PDB entry 5OAM | electron microscopy, 5.50 A resolution (low resolution: residue-level contacts below are approximate; hydrogen-bond / salt-bridge calls are withheld) | chains A and B of the 3 polymer chains in the assembly

[Chain A]
Molecule: Tubulin alpha chain
Source organism: Bos taurus
UniProtKB: F2Z4C1 (F2Z4C1_BOVIN); residue numbers follow UniProt; this construct covers 1-451
Amino-acid sequence (451 residues; each row starts with the number of its first residue):
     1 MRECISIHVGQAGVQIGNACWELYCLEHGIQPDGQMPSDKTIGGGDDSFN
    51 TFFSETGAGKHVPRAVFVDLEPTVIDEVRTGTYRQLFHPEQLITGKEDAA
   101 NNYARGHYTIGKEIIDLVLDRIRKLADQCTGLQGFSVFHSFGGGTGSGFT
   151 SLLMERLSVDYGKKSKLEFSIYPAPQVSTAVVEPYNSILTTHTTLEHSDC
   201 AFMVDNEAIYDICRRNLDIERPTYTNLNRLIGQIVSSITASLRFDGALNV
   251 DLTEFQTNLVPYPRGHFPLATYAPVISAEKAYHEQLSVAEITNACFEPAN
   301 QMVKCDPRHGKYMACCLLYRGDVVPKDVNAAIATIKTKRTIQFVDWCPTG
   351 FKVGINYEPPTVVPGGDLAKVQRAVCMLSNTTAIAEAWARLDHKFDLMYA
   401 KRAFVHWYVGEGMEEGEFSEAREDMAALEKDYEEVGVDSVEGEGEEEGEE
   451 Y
Unresolved in the structure: 1, 35-60, 440-451
Construct notes: conflict S136 (Leu in F2Z4C1), G265 (Ile in F2Z4C1), E358 (Gln in F2Z4C1)
Small-molecule neighbours:
  - GTP (guanosine-5'-triphosphate): G10, Q11, A12, Q15, I16, A99, A100, N101, S140, G142, G143, G144, T145, G146
  - Zn2+ (ZN): Y282, H283, E284, Q285

[Chain B]
Molecule: Tubulin beta chain
Source organism: Sus scrofa
UniProtKB: P02554 (TBB_PIG); the author numbering skips numbers that UniProt does not, so the offset changes along the chain: 1-44 = UniProt 1-44; 47-360 = UniProt 45-358; 369-455 = UniProt 359-445
Amino-acid sequence (445 residues; numbered 1 to 455; 10 numbers in that range are skipped by the numbering (no residue carries them; nothing is unmodelled there); the number before each row is that of its first residue):
     1 MREIVHIQAGQCGNQIGAKFWEVISDEHGIDPTGSYHGDSDLQL
    47 ERINVYYNEAAGNKYVPRAILVDLEPGTMDSVRSGPFGQIFRPDNFVFGQ
    97 SGAGNNWAKGHYTEGAELVDSVLDVVRKESESCDCLQGFQLTHSLGGGTG
   147 SGMGTLLISKIREEYPDRIMNTFSVVPSPKVSDTVVEPYNATLSVHQLVE
   197 NTDETYCIDNEALYDICFRTLKLTTPTYGDLNHLVSATMSGVTTCLRFPG
   247 QLNADLRKLAVNMVPFPRLHFFMPGFAPLTSRGSQQYRALTVPELTQQMF
   297 DAKNMMAACDPRHGRYLTVAAVFRGRMSMKEVDEQMLNVQNKNSSYFVEW
   347 IPNNVKTAVCDIPP
   369 RGLKMSATFIGNSTAIQELFKRISEQFTAMFRRKAFLHWYTGEGMDEMEF
   419 TEAESNMNDLVSEYQQYQDATADEQGEFEEEGEEDEA
Unresolved in the structure: 1, 438-455
Small-molecule neighbours:
  - GDP (guanosine-5'-diphosphate): G10, Q11, C12, A99, G142, G143, G144, T145, G146
  - taxol (TA1): E22, V23, D226, H229, L230, A233, S236, G237, P274, L275, T276, S277, R278, P360, R369, G370, L371
Swiss-Prot annotation at these positions:
  - motif: M1 to I4 (MREI motif)
  - binding site (GTP): Q11, E71, S140, G144, T145, G146, N206, N228
  - binding site (Mg(2+)): E71
  - modified residue: S40 (Phosphoserine), K60 (N6-acetyllysine), S174 (Phosphoserine), T287 (Phosphothreonine), T292 (Phosphothreonine), R320 (Omega-N-methylarginine), E448 (5-glutamyl polyglutamate)
  - cross-link (Glycyl lysine isopeptide (Lys-Gly)): K60 (interchain with G-Cter in ubiquitin), K326 (interchain with G-Cter in ubiquitin)

[Chain A / chain B interface]
Contacting residue pairs - 7 pairs, chain A then chain B:
  T179(A) with V351(B); K352(B)
  V181(A) with N349(B)
  P222(A) with M325(B)
  L397(A) with W346(B)
  M398(A) with W346(B)
  A403(A) with P261(B)
Other interface residues (no listed pair), chain A (7 interface residues in all): F404
Other interface residues (no listed pair), chain B (9 interface residues in all): S324, K326, T353

[Summary]
7 residues of chain A and 9 residues of chain B are in contact. Ligands of chain A: Zn2+ and GTP. Chain B
binds GDP and taxol. Curated annotation (UniProt) lists 8 GTP-binding residues and Mg2+-binding residue E71(B)
on chain B.
Chain A is Tubulin alpha chain (Bos taurus) and chain B is Tubulin beta chain (Sus scrofa); the structure,
Molecular basis of human kinesin-8 function and inhibition, was determined by electron microscopy together
with 5OCU and 5OGC from the same study.
